4CG1 - chain A; structure by X-ray diffraction, 1.40 A resolution.

Chain A:
Protein: Cutinase
Source organism: Thermobifida fusca
Notes: EC 3.1.1.74
UniProtKB: E5BBQ3 (E5BBQ3_THEFU); residues 1-261 here = UniProt positions 1-261
Amino-acid sequence (282 residues; each row starts with the number of its first residue):
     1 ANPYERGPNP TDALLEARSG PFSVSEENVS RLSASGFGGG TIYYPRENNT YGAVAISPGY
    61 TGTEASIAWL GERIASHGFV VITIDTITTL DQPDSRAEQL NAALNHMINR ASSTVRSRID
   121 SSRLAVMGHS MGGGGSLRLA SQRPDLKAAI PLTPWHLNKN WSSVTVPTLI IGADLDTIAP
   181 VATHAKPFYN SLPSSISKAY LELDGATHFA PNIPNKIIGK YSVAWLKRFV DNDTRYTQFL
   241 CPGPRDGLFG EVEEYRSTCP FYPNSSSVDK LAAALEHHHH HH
Not modelled in the structure: 246, 264-282
Differences from the reference sequence: expression tag (262-282)
Disulfides: Cys241-Cys259

Overview:
Chain A is Cutinase (Thermobifida fusca); the structure, Structural and functional studies on a thermostable
polyethylene terephthalate degrading hydrolase from Thermobifida fusca, was determined by X-ray diffraction
(same publication as 4CG2 and 4CG3).
